3LQ5 - chains A and B; structure by X-ray diffraction, 3.00 A resolution.

# Chain A
Molecule: Cell division protein kinase 9
Organism: Homo sapiens
Notes: EC 2.7.11.22, 2.7.11.23; fragment: Kinase Domain
UniProtKB: P50750 (CDK9_HUMAN); residues 2-330 here = UniProt positions 2-330
Sequence (331 residues; each row starts with the number of its first residue; numbering starts at 0):
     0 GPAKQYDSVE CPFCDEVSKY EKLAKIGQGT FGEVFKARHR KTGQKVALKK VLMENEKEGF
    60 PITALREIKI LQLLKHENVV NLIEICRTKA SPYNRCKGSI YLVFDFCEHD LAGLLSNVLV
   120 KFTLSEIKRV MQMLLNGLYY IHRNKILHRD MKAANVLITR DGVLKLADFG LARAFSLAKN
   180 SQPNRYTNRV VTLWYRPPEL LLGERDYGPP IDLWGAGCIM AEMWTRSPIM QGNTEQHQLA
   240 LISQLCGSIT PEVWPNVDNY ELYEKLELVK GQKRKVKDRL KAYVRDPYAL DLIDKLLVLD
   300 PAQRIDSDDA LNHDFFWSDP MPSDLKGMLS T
Not modelled in the structure: 0-5, 28-29, 89-96, 178-181, 328-330
Differences from the reference sequence: expression tag (0-1)
Modified positions: T186 (phosphothreonine; TPO)
Ligand contacts: S-CR8 (SLQ; (2S)-2-({9-(1-methylethyl)-6-[(4-pyridin-2-ylbenzyl)amino]-9H-purin-2-yl}amino)butan-1-ol): A23, K24, I25, G26, Q27, V33, A46, K48, V79, F103, D104, F105, C106, E107, H108, D109, A153, N154, L156, A166, D167
Curated features (UniProtKB/Swiss-Prot):
  - region: A166 to T191 (T-loop)
  - active site: D149 (Proton acceptor)
  - binding site (ATP): I25 to V33, K48, D104 to C106, D167
  - modified residue: K44 (N6-acetyllysine), K48 (N6-acetyllysine), S175 (Phosphoserine), T186 (Phosphothreonine)
  - natural variant: R225 (R225C: Found in patients with global developmental delay and epilepsy with history of choanal atresia; uncertain significance)
  - mutagenesis: K44 (K44R: Impaired kinase and transcriptional elongation activities, but normal cyclin T1 and HEXIM1 binding), K48 (K48Q: Mimics acetylation; leading to impaired protein kinase activity; K48R: Decreased acetylation; leading to enhanced protein kinase activity), D167 (D167N: Abrogates kinase activity), S175 (S175A: Constitutive kinase activity; S175D: Mimics phosphorylation, constitutive loss of kinase activity), T186 (T186A: Abrogates autophosphorylation; no effect on kinase activity, but impaired CTD phosphorylation; T186D: Mimics autophosphorylation ...)
Reported in the primary citation:
  - conformationally variable residues (domain motion): C106
  - binding site for S-CR8: A23, I25, F105, C106

# Chain B
Molecule: Cyclin-T1
Organism: Homo sapiens
Notes: fragment: Cyclin Domain
UniProtKB: O60563 (CCNT1_HUMAN); residue numbers follow UniProt; this construct covers 2-259
Sequence (260 residues; row label = number of the first residue in the row; numbering starts at 0):
     0 GPEGERKNNN KRWYFTREQL ENSPSRRFGV DPDKELSYRQ QAANLLQDMG QRLNVSQLTI
    60 NTAIVYMHRF YMIQSFTRFP GNSVAPAALF LAAKVEGQPK KLEHVIKVAH TCLHPQESLP
   120 DTRSEAYLQQ VQDLVILESI ILQTLGFELT IDHPHTHVVK CTQLVRASKD LAQTSYFMAT
   180 NSLHLTTFSL QYTPPVVACV CIHLACKWSN WEIPVSTDGK HWWEYVDATV TLELLDELTH
   240 ELLQILEKTP NRLKRIWNWR
Not modelled in the structure: 0-8
Differences from the reference sequence: expression tag (0-1); engineered mutation R77 (Gln in O60563), G96 (Glu in O60563), L241 (Phe in O60563)
Curated features (UniProtKB/Swiss-Prot):
  - motif: K253 to R259 (Nuclear localization signal, and interaction with Tat-TAR RNA)
  - modified residue: S117 (Phosphoserine)

# How chain A and chain B interact
Contacting residue pairs (32):
  D6(A) - R77(B)  salt bridge
  S7(A) - R77(B)  hydrogen bond (backbone-side chain)
  V8(A) - Q73(B)
  V8(A) - F78(B)  hydrophobic
  E9(A) - Q73(B)  hydrogen bond (backbone-side chain)
  C10(A) - Q142(B)
  P11(A) - I72(B)
  F12(A) - R11(B)
  F12(A) - W12(B)  hydrophobic
  F12(A) - I72(B)  hydrophobic
  F12(A) - T143(B)
  F12(A) - G145(B)
  C13(A) - Q142(B)
  C13(A) - F146(B)  hydrophobic
  E57(A) - F89(B)
  E57(A) - K93(B)  hydrogen bond (backbone-side chain)
  E57(A) - K99(B)
  E57(A) - K100(B)
  E57(A) - L101(B)  hydrogen bond (side chain-backbone)
  G58(A) - K93(B)
  G58(A) - E137(B)
  F59(A) - K93(B)  hydrogen bond (backbone-side chain)
  F59(A) - E137(B)  hydrogen bond (backbone-side chain)
  F59(A) - L141(B)  hydrophobic
  F59(A) - F146(B)  hydrophobic
  I61(A) - K93(B)
  I61(A) - P98(B)  hydrophobic
  L64(A) - K93(B)
  L64(A) - L148(B)  hydrophobic
  Q71(A) - F146(B)  hydrogen bond (side chain-backbone)
  I84(A) - F146(B)  hydrophobic
  R86(A) - Q142(B)
Also at the interface, not in a pair above, chain A (20 interface residues in all): K56, I67, K68, I99
Also at the interface, not in a pair above, chain B (24 interface residues in all): L90, V94, V134, I139, T149

# Overview
The interface between chain A and chain B involves 20 residues on one side and 24 on the other; the contacts
include 7 hydrogen bonds and 1 salt bridge. Polar contacts include D6(A)-R77(B), S7(A)-R77(B) and
E9(A)-Q73(B). The paper reports a binding site for S-CR8 at A23(A), I25(A) and F105(A) among others;
conformational variability at C106(A).
Chain A is Cell division protein kinase 9 and chain B is Cyclin-T1, both from Homo sapiens; the structure,
Structure of CDK9/CyclinT in complex with S-CR8, was determined by X-ray diffraction.
